PDB entry 7JKQ | electron microscopy, 3.30 A resolution | chains B and C of the 4 polymer chains in the assembly

[Chain B (and C)]
Molecule: Caspase recruitment domain-containing protein 8
Organism: Homo sapiens
Notes: chain C of this document is another copy of the same molecule, construct and numbering; everything in this record applies to it too
UniProt: Q9Y2G2 (CARD8_HUMAN), isoform Q9Y2G2-5; numbering as in UniProt (aligned over 1-537)
Sequence (537 residues; row label = number of the first residue in the row):
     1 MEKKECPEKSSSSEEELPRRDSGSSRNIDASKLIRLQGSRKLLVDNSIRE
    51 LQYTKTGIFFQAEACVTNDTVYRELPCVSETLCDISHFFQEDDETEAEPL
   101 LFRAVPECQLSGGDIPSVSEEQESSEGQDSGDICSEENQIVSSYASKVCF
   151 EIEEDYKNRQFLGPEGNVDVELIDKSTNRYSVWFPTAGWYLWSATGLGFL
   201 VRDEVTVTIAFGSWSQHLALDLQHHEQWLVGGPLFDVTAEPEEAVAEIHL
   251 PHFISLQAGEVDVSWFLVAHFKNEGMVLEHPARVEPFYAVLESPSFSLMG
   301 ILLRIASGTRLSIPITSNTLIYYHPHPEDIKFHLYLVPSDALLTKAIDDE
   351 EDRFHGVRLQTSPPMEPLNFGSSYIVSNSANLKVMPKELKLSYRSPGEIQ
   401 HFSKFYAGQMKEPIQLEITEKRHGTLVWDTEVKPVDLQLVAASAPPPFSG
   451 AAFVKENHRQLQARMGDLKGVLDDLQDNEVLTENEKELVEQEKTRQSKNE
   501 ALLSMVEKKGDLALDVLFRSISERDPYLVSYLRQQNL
Not modelled in the structure: 1-165, 296-303, 446-537 (chain C: 1-319, 447-537)
Reported in the primary citation:
  - self-association interface (contacts with another copy of this molecule): L368, F370, F405, Y406
  - mutagenesis - S297A, L368G, F370G, R394E, F405G: unchanged binding to Dipeptidyl peptidase 9
  - mutagenesis - S297A: abolished catalytic activity
  - mutagenesis - E274R: increased signaling in response to VbP
  - mutagenesis - L368G, F370G, R394E, F405G: abolished signaling

[How chain B and chain C interact]
Contacting residue pairs - 25 pairs, chain B then chain C:
  H224(B) with Y322(C), hydrogen bond (side chain-backbone)
  Y335(B) with S443(C); A444(C), hydrophobic
  R358(B) with E328(C), salt bridge; E366(C), salt bridge; L368(C)
  T361(B) with M365(C); E366(C), hydrogen bond
  Y393(B) with K421(C), hydrogen bond; L439(C), hydrophobic
  R394(B) with F370(C); L439(C)
  P396(B) with F370(C)
  E398(B) with F370(C); S373(C), hydrogen bond
  Q400(B) with S373(C)
  F405(B) with I347(C), hydrophobic; D349(C); D352(C)
  Y406(B) with H324(C); I347(C), hydrophobic
  Q409(B) with G371(C); S373(C), hydrogen bond
  M410(B) with N369(C)
  K411(B) with F370(C)
Interface residues without a listed pair, chain B (16 interface residues in all): N381, A407
Interface residues without a listed pair, chain C (19 interface residues in all): Y323, Y374
Interface features reported in the paper:
  - interface residues, chain B: F405(B), Y406(B)
  - interface residues, chain C: L368(C), F370(C)

[In short]
The interface between chain B and chain C involves 16 residues on one side and 19 on the other, with 5
hydrogen bonds and 2 salt bridges. Among the polar pairs are R358(B)-E328(C), R358(B)-E366(C) and
H224(B)-Y322(C). From the paper: L368G, F370G and R394E of chain B, among others, abolish signaling; interface
residues F405(B), Y406(B) and L368(C) among others; 6 substitutions were tested in all.
Both chains are Caspase recruitment domain-containing protein 8 (Homo sapiens). Entry 7JKQ (Human DPP9-CARD8
complex) was determined by electron microscopy, deposited together with 7JN7.
